Entry 8KFH (X-ray diffraction, 2.27 A resolution); this record covers chain A.

[Chain A]
Name: Myoglobin
Source organism: Physeter catodon
UniProtKB: P02185 (MYG_PHYMC); residues 1-153 here correspond to UniProt positions 2-154 (UniProt number = residue number + 1)
Chain sequence (170 residues; numbered -16 to 153; the number before each row is that of its first residue; numbers below 1 keep their minus sign (Met-16 is residue -16)):
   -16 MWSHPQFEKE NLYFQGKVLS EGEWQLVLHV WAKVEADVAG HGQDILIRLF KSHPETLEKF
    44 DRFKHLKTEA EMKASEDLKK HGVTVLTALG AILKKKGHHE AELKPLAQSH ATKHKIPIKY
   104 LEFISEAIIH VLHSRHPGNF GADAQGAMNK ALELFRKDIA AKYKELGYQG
Unresolved in the structure: -16 to -7
Sequence notes: initiating methionine (-16); expression tag (-15 to 0); engineered mutation Asn122 (Asp123 in P02185)
Swiss-Prot annotation at these positions:
  - binding site (nitrite): His64
  - binding site (O2): His64
  - binding site (heme b): His93
  - modified residue: Ser3 (Phosphoserine), Thr67 (Phosphothreonine)
Metal / ion sites: porphycene containing mn Mn near His93 (its only coordinating residue here)
Ligand contacts: porphycene containing mn (HNN): Leu32, Thr39, Lys42, Phe43, Arg45, His64, Thr67, Val68, Ala71, Leu72, Ile75, Leu89, Ser92, His93, Lys96, His97, Ile99, Tyr103, Leu104, Ile107, Phe138

[Overview]
Bound to chain A: porphycene containing mn. Curated annotation (UniProt) lists nitrite-binding residue His64,
O2-binding residue His64 and heme b-binding residue His93.
Chain A is Myoglobin (Physeter catodon); the structure, Crystal structure of sperm whale myoglobin
reconstituted with manganese porphycene, was determined by X-ray diffraction (same publication as 8KFI and
8KFJ).
